Entry 7BOF (electron microscopy, 2.92 A resolution); this record covers chains F and R of the 12 polymer chains in the assembly.

== Chain F ==
Molecule: 30S ribosomal protein S6
Organism: Escherichia coli (strain K12)
UniProtKB: P02358 (RS6_ECOLI); numbering as in UniProt (aligned over 1-135)
Chain sequence (135 residues; each row starts with the number of its first residue):
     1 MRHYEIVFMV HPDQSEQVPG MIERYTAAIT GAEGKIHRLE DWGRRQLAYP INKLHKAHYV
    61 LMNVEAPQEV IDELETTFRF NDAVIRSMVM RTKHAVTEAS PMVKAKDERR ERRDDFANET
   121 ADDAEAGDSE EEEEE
Unresolved in the structure: 107-135
Curated features (UniProtKB/Swiss-Prot):
  - modified residue: Lys93 (N6-acetyllysine)

== Chain R ==
Molecule: 30S ribosomal protein S18
Organism: Escherichia coli (strain K12)
UniProtKB: P0A7T7 (RS18_ECOLI); residues 1-75 here = UniProt positions 1-75
Chain sequence (75 residues; row label = number of the first residue in the row):
     1 MARYFRRRKF CRFTAEGVQE IDYKDIATLK NYITESGKIV PSRITGTRAK YQRQLARAIK
    61 RARYLSLLPY TDRHQ
Unresolved in the structure: 1-9, 75
Curated features (UniProtKB/Swiss-Prot):
  - modified residue: Ala2 (N-acetylalanine)

== Chain F / chain R interface ==
Contacting residue pairs - 30 pairs, chain F then chain R:
  Glu5(F) - Tyr23(R)  hydrogen bond
  Glu5(F) - Lys24(R)  salt bridge
  Val7(F) - Tyr23(R)
  Val7(F) - Leu65(R)  hydrophobic
  Met9(F) - Leu65(R)
  Leu47(F) - Ser66(R)
  Ala48(F) - Ser66(R)  hydrogen bond (backbone-side chain)
  Ala48(F) - Leu67(R)
  Ala48(F) - Leu68(R)
  Ala48(F) - Pro69(R)
  Tyr49(F) - Arg63(R)  hydrogen bond (side chain-backbone)
  Tyr49(F) - Tyr64(R)  hydrogen bond (side chain-backbone)
  Tyr49(F) - Ser66(R)  hydrogen bond (backbone-side chain)
  Tyr49(F) - Leu68(R)
  Tyr49(F) - Tyr70(R)
  Tyr49(F) - His74(R)
  Tyr59(F) - Leu65(R)  hydrogen bond (side chain-backbone)
  Tyr59(F) - Ser66(R)
  Tyr59(F) - Leu67(R)  hydrophobic
  Leu61(F) - Lys24(R)
  Arg86(F) - Tyr64(R)  hydrogen bond (side chain-backbone)
  Ser87(F) - Tyr64(R)  hydrogen bond (backbone-side chain)
  Met88(F) - Arg61(R)
  Met88(F) - Tyr64(R)  hydrophobic
  Met90(F) - Tyr23(R)  hydrophobic
  Met90(F) - Arg61(R)
  Pro101(F) - Lys24(R)
  Pro101(F) - Asp25(R)
  Met102(F) - Lys24(R)
  Met102(F) - Ile26(R)  hydrophobic
Also at the interface, not in a pair above, chain F (18 interface residues in all): Trp42, Arg45, Pro50, Ile51
Also at the interface, not in a pair above, chain R (15 interface residues in all): Asp22

== In short ==
18 residues of chain F and 15 residues of chain R are in contact; the contacts include 8 hydrogen bonds and 1
salt bridge. Among the polar pairs are Glu5(F)-Lys24(R), Glu5(F)-Tyr23(R) and Ala48(F)-Ser66(R).
Here chain F is 30S ribosomal protein S6 and chain R is 30S ribosomal protein S18, both from Escherichia coli
(strain K12). Entry 7BOF (Bacterial 30S ribosomal subunit assembly complex state I (body domain)) was
determined by electron microscopy together with 7AF3, 7AF5, 7AF8, 7AFA, 7AFD, 7AFH and 17 further entries from
the same study.
